Entry 3ZDY (X-ray diffraction, 2.45 A resolution); this record covers chains A and B of the 5 polymer chains in the assembly.

[Chain A]
Name: Integrin alpha-iib
From: Homo sapiens
Reference sequence: P08514 (ITA2B_HUMAN); residues 1-457 here correspond to UniProt positions 32-488 (UniProt number = residue number + 31)
Amino-acid sequence (457 residues; row label = number of the first residue in the row):
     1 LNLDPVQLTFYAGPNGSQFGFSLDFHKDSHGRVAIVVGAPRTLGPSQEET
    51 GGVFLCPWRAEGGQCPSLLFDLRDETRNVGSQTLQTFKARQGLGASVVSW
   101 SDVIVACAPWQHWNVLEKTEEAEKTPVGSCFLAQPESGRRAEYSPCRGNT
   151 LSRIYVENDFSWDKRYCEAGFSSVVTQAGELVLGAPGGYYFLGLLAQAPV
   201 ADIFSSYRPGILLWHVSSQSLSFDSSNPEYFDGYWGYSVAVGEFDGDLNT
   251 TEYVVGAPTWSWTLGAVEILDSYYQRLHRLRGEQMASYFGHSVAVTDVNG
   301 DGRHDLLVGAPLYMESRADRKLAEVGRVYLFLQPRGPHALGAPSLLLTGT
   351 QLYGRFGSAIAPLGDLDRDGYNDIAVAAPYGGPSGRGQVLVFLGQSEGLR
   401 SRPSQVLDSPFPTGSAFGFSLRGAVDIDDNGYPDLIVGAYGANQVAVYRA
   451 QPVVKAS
Not modelled in the structure: 455-457
Cystine bridges: C56-C65, C107-C130, C146-C167
Bound ions: Ca2+ site 1: E243, D245, D247, T250, E252; Ca2+ site 2: D297, N299, D301, R303, D305; Ca2+ site 3: D365, D367, D369, Y371, D373; Ca2+ site 4: D426, D428, N430, Y432, D434
Curated features (UniProtKB/Swiss-Prot):
  - binding site (Ca(2+)): E243, D245, D247, T250, E252, D297, N299, D301, R303, D305, D365, D367, D369, Y371, D373, D426, D428, N430, Y432, D434
  - glycosylation (N-linked (GlcNAc...) asparagine): N15, N249

[Chain B]
Name: Integrin beta-3
From: Homo sapiens
Reference sequence: P05106 (ITB3_HUMAN); residues 1-472 here correspond to UniProt positions 27-498 (UniProt number = residue number + 26)
Amino-acid sequence (472 residues; row label = number of the first residue in the row):
     1 GPNICTTRGVSSCQQCLAVSPMCAWCSDEALPLGSPRCDLKENLLKDNCA
    51 PESIEFPVSEARVLEDRPLSDKGSGDSSQVTQVSPQRIALRLRPDDSKNF
   101 SIQVRQVEDYPVDIYYLMDLSYSMKDDLWSIQNLGTKLATQMRKLTSNLR
   151 IGFGAFVDKPVSPYMYISPPEALENPCYDMKTTCLPMFGYKHVLTLTDQV
   201 TRFNEEVKKQSVSRNRDAPEGGFDAIMQATVCDEKIGWRNDASHLLVFTT
   251 DAKTHIALDGRLAGIVQPNDGQCHVGSDNHYSASTTMDYPSLGLMTEKLS
   301 QKNINLIFAVTENVVNLYQNYSELIPGTTVGVLSMDSSNVLQLIVDAYGK
   351 IRSKVELEVRDLPEELSLSFNATCLNNEVIPGLKSCMGLKIGDTVSFSIE
   401 AKVRGCPQEKEKSFTIKPVGFKDSLIVQVTFDCDCACQAQAEPNSHRCNN
   451 GNGTFECGVCRCGPGWLGSQCE
Not modelled in the structure: 1-2, 467-472
Cystine bridges: C5-C23, C13-C435, C16-C38, C26-C49, C177-C184, C232-C273, C374-C386, C406-C433, C437-C457, C448-C460
Glycans and other covalent adducts: N-acetylglucosamine (NAG) linked to N99, N320, N371
Bound ions: Mg2+: S121, E220 (shared with 1 residue of chain I); Ca2+ site 1: S123, D126, D127, M335; Ca2+ site 2: D158, N215, D217, P219, E220
Curated features (UniProtKB/Swiss-Prot):
  - region: C177 to C184 (Involved in CX3CL1-, NRG1-, FGF1- and IGF1-binding), Q267 to M287 (CX3CL1-binding)
  - binding site (Mg(2+)): S121, S123, E220
  - binding site (Ca(2+)): S123, D126, D127, D158, N215, D217, P219, E220, D251, M335
  - glycosylation (N-linked (GlcNAc...) asparagine): N99, N320, N371, N452
What the authors report for this chain:
  - Ca2+ coordination: S123
  - binding site for Rgd peptide: Y122

[Interface between chain A and chain B]
Residue-residue contacts (63):
  F21(A) - R261(B)
  F21(A) - V266(B)  hydrophobic
  R41(A) - G264(B)
  W110(A) - R261(B)  hydrogen bond (side chain-backbone)
  W110(A) - L262(B)
  W110(A) - G264(B)
  H112(A) - S162(B)  hydrogen bond
  H112(A) - I167(B)
  E121(A) - S168(B)  hydrogen bond
  E121(A) - P169(B)
  E123(A) - S168(B)
  E123(A) - R216(B)  salt bridge
  K124(A) - I167(B)
  K124(A) - S168(B)  hydrogen bond (backbone-side chain)
  T125(A) - R216(B)
  P126(A) - S162(B)
  P126(A) - P163(B)  hydrophobic
  Y166(A) - R216(B)
  E168(A) - P163(B)
  E168(A) - L262(B)
  F171(A) - R261(B)
  Y190(A) - R216(B)  hydrogen bond (side chain-backbone)
  F191(A) - D217(B)
  F231(A) - K253(B)  hydrogen bond (backbone-side chain)
  D232(A) - P219(B)
  D232(A) - K253(B)  salt bridge
  Y234(A) - H255(B)
  Y234(A) - D259(B)
  Y234(A) - L262(B)  hydrophobic
  Y237(A) - L258(B)  hydrogen bond (side chain-backbone)
  Y237(A) - R261(B)
  T259(A) - D259(B)
  W262(A) - K253(B)
  W262(A) - L317(B)
  T263(A) - I256(B)
  T263(A) - Y321(B)  hydrogen bond
  M285(A) - L317(B)  hydrophobic
  M285(A) - N320(B)
  M285(A) - Y321(B)  hydrophobic
  M285(A) - L324(B)
  A286(A) - I256(B)  hydrophobic
  A286(A) - L292(B)  hydrophobic
  Y288(A) - A257(B)
  Y288(A) - L258(B)  hydrogen bond (side chain-backbone)
  Y288(A) - D259(B)  hydrogen bond
  H291(A) - L258(B)
  P311(A) - L258(B)  hydrophobic
  L312(A) - A257(B)
  L312(A) - L258(B)  hydrophobic
  M314(A) - G293(B)
  M314(A) - L324(B)  hydrophobic
  D319(A) - K384(B)  salt bridge
  K321(A) - E358(B)  salt bridge
  L322(A) - L324(B)
  E324(A) - S291(B)  hydrogen bond
  Y353(A) - G293(B)
  Y353(A) - L294(B)
  Y353(A) - E297(B)  hydrogen bond
  R355(A) - L258(B)
  R355(A) - P268(B)
  Y380(A) - P268(B)
  F419(A) - R261(B)
  Y440(A) - V266(B)
Other interface residues (no listed pair), chain A (42 interface residues in all): Q18, N114, G187, Q284, L352
Other interface residues (no listed pair), chain B (33 interface residues in all): Y166, A218, A263

[Summary]
42 residues of chain A face 33 of chain B across their interface; the contacts include 12 hydrogen bonds and 4
salt bridges. Among the polar pairs are E123(A)-R216(B), D232(A)-K253(B) and D319(A)-K384(B).
N-acetylglucosamine is covalently linked to N99(B), N320(B) and N371(B). The paper reports a binding site for
Rgd peptide at Y122(B); Ca2+ coordination by S123(B).
Here chain A is Integrin alpha-iib and chain B is Integrin beta-3, both from Homo sapiens. Entry 3ZDY
(Integrin alphaIIB beta3 headpiece and RGD peptide complex) was determined by X-ray diffraction, deposited
together with 3ZDX, 3ZDZ, 3ZE0, 3ZE1 and 3ZE2.
